PDB entry 6BNJ | X-ray diffraction, 1.91 A resolution | chains A and C of the 4 polymer chains in the assembly

Chain A (and C):
Name: Hypoxanthine-guanine phosphoribosyltransferase
Source organism: Homo sapiens
Notes: EC 2.4.2.8; chain C of this document is another copy of the same molecule, construct and numbering; everything in this record applies to it too
Reference sequence: P00492 (HPRT_HUMAN); residues 0-217 here correspond to UniProt positions 1-218 (UniProt number = residue number + 1)
Amino-acid sequence (218 residues; numbered 0 to 217; the number before each row is that of its first residue; numbering starts at 0):
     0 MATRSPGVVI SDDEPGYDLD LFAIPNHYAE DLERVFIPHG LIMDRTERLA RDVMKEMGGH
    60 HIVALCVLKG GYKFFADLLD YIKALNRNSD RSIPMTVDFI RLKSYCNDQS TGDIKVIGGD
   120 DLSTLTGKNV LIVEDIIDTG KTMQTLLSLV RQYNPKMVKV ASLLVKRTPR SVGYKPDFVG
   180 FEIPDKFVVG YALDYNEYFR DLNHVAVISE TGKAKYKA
Unresolved in the structure: 0-2, 102-119 (chain C: 0-3, 102-111)
Sequence notes: engineered mutation Ala22 (Cys23 in P00492), Ala205 (Cys206 in P00492)
UniProt features mapped onto this chain:
  - active site: Asp137 (Proton acceptor)
  - binding site (GMP): Lys68, Glu133 to Thr141, Lys165, Lys185 to Val187, Asp193
  - binding site (Mg(2+)): Asp193
  - modified residue: Ala1 (N-acetylalanine), Lys102 (N6-acetyllysine), Thr141 (Phosphothreonine)
  - cross-link: Lys114 (Glycyl lysine isopeptide (Lys-Gly) (interchain with G-Cter in SUMO1))
Ion coordination: Mg2+ site 1: Glu133, Asp134; Mg2+ site 2: Asp193 (together with WPG)
Ligand contacts: WPG ((3-{(3R,4R)-3-(2-amino-6-oxo-1,6-dihydro-9H-purin-9-yl)-4-[(2R)-2-hydroxy-2-phosphonoethoxy]pyrrolidin-1-yl}-3-oxopropy l)phosphonic acid): Leu67, Lys68, Gly69, Leu101, Asp134, Ile135, Ile136, Asp137, Thr138, Gly139, Lys140, Thr141, Met142, Lys165, Lys185, Phe186, Val187, Val188, Leu192, Asp193, Arg199

Chain A / chain C interface:
Contacting residue pairs (64):
  Ala22(A) with Arg86(C)
  Ile23(A) with Arg86(C)
  Pro24(A) with Asn85(C); Arg86(C)
  Asn25(A) with Asn85(C); Ser88(C), hydrogen bond (side chain-backbone); Asp89(C), hydrogen bond (side chain-backbone); Arg90(C); Ser91(C)
  His26(A) with Ser91(C), hydrogen bond; Ile92(C), hydrogen bond (side chain-backbone); Pro93(C)
  His60(A) with Tyr197(C)
  Leu67(A) with Leu67(C), hydrophobic; Phe98(C), hydrophobic
  Lys68(A) with Val96(C), hydrogen bond (side chain-backbone); Asp97(C), salt bridge; Phe98(C); Asp119(C), salt bridge
  Tyr71(A) with Leu78(C); Phe98(C), hydrophobic
  Lys72(A) with Asp79(C), salt bridge; Lys82(C)
  Leu78(A) with Tyr71(C)
  Asp79(A) with Lys72(C), salt bridge; Asn202(C)
  Lys82(A) with Lys72(C); Asp200(C); Asn202(C), hydrogen bond
  Asn85(A) with Pro24(C); Asn25(C)
  Arg86(A) with Ala22(C); Ile23(C); Pro24(C); Asn202(C)
  Asn87(A) with Ala22(C)
  Ser88(A) with Asn25(C)
  Asp89(A) with Asn25(C), hydrogen bond (backbone-side chain)
  Ser91(A) with Asn25(C); His26(C), hydrogen bond
  Ile92(A) with His26(C), hydrogen bond (backbone-side chain)
  Pro93(A) with His26(C); Asp200(C)
  Met94(A) with Asp200(C), hydrogen bond (backbone-side chain)
  Thr95(A) with Glu196(C)
  Val96(A) with Lys68(C), hydrogen bond (backbone-side chain); Arg199(C)
  Asp97(A) with Lys68(C), salt bridge; Arg100(C), salt bridge
  Phe98(A) with Lys68(C); Tyr71(C), hydrophobic; Arg100(C), hydrogen bond (backbone-side chain)
  Arg100(A) with Asp97(C), salt bridge; Gly117(C), hydrogen bond (side chain-backbone); Gly118(C); Asp119(C), salt bridge
  Glu196(A) with Thr95(C)
  Tyr197(A) with His60(C)
  Arg199(A) with Val96(C)
  Asp200(A) with Lys82(C); Pro93(C); Met94(C), hydrogen bond (side chain-backbone)
  Asn202(A) with Lys82(C), hydrogen bond; Arg86(C)
Other interface residues (no listed pair), chain A (36 interface residues in all): Phe74, Ala75, Thr123, Leu201
Other interface residues (no listed pair), chain C (40 interface residues in all): Tyr27, Phe74, Ala75, Asn87, Leu201

Overview:
The interface between chain A and chain C involves 36 residues on one side and 40 on the other; the contacts
include 15 hydrogen bonds and 8 salt bridges. Among the polar pairs are Lys68(A)-Asp97(C), Lys68(A)-Asp119(C)
and Lys72(A)-Asp79(C). Ligands of chain A: compound WPG.
Chain A and chain C are both Hypoxanthine-guanine phosphoribosyltransferase (Homo sapiens); the structure,
Human hypoxanthine guanine phosphoribosyltransferase in complex with
[3R,4R]-4-guanin-9-yl-3-((R)-2-hydroxy-2-phosphonoethyl)oxy-1-N-(phosphonopropionyl)pyrrolidine, was
determined by X-ray diffraction (same publication as 6BO7 and 5HIA).
